4FQH - chains H and L; structure by X-ray diffraction, 2.05 A resolution.

# Chain H
Name: antibody CR9114 heavy chain
Source organism: Homo sapiens
Notes: fragment: Fab; antibody fragment or engineered binder
Sequence (230 residues; numbered 1 to 222 plus 8 insertion-coded residues; the number before each row is that of its first residue; a row labelled like 82A-82C holds insertion residues (82A, then the next letters in order)):
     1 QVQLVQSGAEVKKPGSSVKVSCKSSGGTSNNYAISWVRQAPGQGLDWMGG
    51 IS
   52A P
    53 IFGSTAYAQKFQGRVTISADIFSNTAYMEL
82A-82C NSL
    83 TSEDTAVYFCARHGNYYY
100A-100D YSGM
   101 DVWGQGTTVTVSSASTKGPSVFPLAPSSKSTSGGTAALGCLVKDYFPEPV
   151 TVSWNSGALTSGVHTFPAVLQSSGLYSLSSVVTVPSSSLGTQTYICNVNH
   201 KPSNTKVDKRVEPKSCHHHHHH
Not modelled in the structure: 1, 216-222
Cystine bridges: Cys22-Cys92, Cys140-Cys196

# Chain L
Name: antibody CR9114 light chain
Source organism: Homo sapiens
Notes: fragment: Fab Lambda; antibody fragment or engineered binder
Sequence (216 residues; row label = number of the first residue in the row; note: 1 number in that range is skipped by the numbering (no residue carries it; nothing is unmodelled there); a row labelled like 27A-27B holds insertion residues (27A, then the next letters in order)):
     1 QSALTQPPA
    11 VSGTPGQRVTISCSGSD
27A-27B SN
    28 IGRRSVNWYQQFPGTAPKLLIYSNDQRPSVVPDRFSGSKSGTSASLAISG
    78 LQSEDEAEYYCAAWDDSL
95A-95B KG
    96 AVFGGGTQLTV
  106A L
   107 GQPKAAPSVTLFPPSSEELQANKATLVCLISDFYPGAVTVAWKADSSPVK
   157 AGVETTTPSKQSNNKYAASSYLSLTPEQWKSHRSYSCQVTHEGSTVEKTV
   207 APTECS
Not modelled in the structure: 1, 210-212
Cystine bridges: Cys23-Cys88, Cys134-Cys193

# Chain H / chain L interface
Pairs across the interface (60):
  Gln39(H) - Gln38(L)  hydrogen bond
  Gln39(H) - Tyr87(L)  hydrogen bond
  Gln43(H) - Tyr87(L)
  Gly44(H) - Tyr87(L)
  Leu45(H) - Pro44(L)  hydrophobic
  Leu45(H) - Tyr87(L)
  Leu45(H) - Phe98(L)  hydrophobic
  Trp47(H) - Gly95B(L)
  Trp47(H) - Ala96(L)
  Phe91(H) - Ala43(L)  hydrophobic
  Tyr100(H) - Trp91(L)  hydrophobic
  Tyr100A(H) - Arg31(L)
  Tyr100A(H) - Asn34(L)  hydrogen bond (backbone-side chain)
  Tyr100A(H) - Trp91(L)  hydrophobic
  Ser100B(H) - Asn34(L)
  Gly100C(H) - Asn34(L)  hydrogen bond (backbone-side chain)
  Gly100C(H) - Tyr36(L)
  Met100D(H) - Tyr36(L)  hydrogen bond (backbone-side chain)
  Met100D(H) - Leu46(L)
  Met100D(H) - Phe98(L)  hydrophobic
  Asp101(H) - Leu46(L)
  Trp103(H) - Tyr36(L)  hydrophobic
  Trp103(H) - Ala43(L)  hydrophobic
  Trp103(H) - Pro44(L)
  Gly104(H) - Ala43(L)
  Phe122(H) - Ser121(L)
  Phe122(H) - Glu123(L)
  Phe122(H) - Glu124(L)
  Pro123(H) - Ser121(L)
  Pro123(H) - Glu123(L)
  Leu124(H) - Phe118(L)  hydrophobic
  Ala125(H) - Phe118(L)
  Lys129(H) - Thr116(L)
  Ala137(H) - Thr116(L)
  Ala137(H) - Phe118(L)
  Leu141(H) - Tyr177(L)  hydrophobic
  Lys143(H) - Glu124(L)  salt bridge
  Lys143(H) - Lys129(L)
  Lys143(H) - Thr131(L)
  His164(H) - Gln167(L)
  His164(H) - Ala173(L)
  Phe166(H) - Leu135(L)  hydrophobic
  Phe166(H) - Ile136(L)
  Phe166(H) - Ala173(L)  hydrophobic
  Phe166(H) - Ala174(L)
  Pro167(H) - Thr162(L)
  Pro167(H) - Ser165(L)
  Ala168(H) - Thr162(L)
  Val169(H) - Glu160(L)
  Val169(H) - Thr162(L)
  Val169(H) - Tyr177(L)  hydrophobic
  Gln171(H) - Glu160(L)
  Ser172(H) - Glu160(L)  hydrogen bond (backbone-side chain)
  Leu178(H) - Tyr177(L)
  Ser179(H) - Val133(L)
  Ser179(H) - Tyr177(L)  hydrogen bond
  Val181(H) - Phe118(L)  hydrophobic
  Val181(H) - Leu135(L)  hydrophobic
  Lys214(H) - Ser122(L)
  Lys214(H) - Glu123(L)  salt bridge
Interface residues without a listed pair, chain H (41 interface residues in all): Val37, Gly42, Ala58, Tyr59, Leu138, Gly139, Leu170, Ser177
Interface residues without a listed pair, chain L (40 interface residues in all): Ser32, Thr42, Tyr49, Lys95A, Gly100, Pro119, Ser137, Thr161, Thr163, Ser175

# In short
The interface between chain H and chain L involves 41 residues on one side and 40 on the other; the contacts
include 7 hydrogen bonds and 2 salt bridges. Polar pairs include Lys143(H)-Glu124(L), Lys214(H)-Glu123(L) and
Gln39(H)-Gln38(L).
Here chain H is antibody CR9114 heavy chain and chain L is antibody CR9114 light chain, both from Homo
sapiens. Entry 4FQH (Crystal Structure of Fab CR9114) was determined by X-ray diffraction, deposited together
with 4FQI, 4FQJ, 4FQK, 4FQM, 4FQV and 4FQY.
